Entry 5GM2 (X-ray diffraction, 2.80 A resolution); this record covers chains A and C of the 6 polymer chains in the assembly.

[Chain A (and C)]
Name: O-methylransferase
Source organism: Streptomyces blastmyceticus
Notes: chain C of this document is another copy of the same molecule, construct and numbering; everything in this record applies to it too
Reference sequence: A0A077K7L1 (A0A077K7L1_9ACTN); residues 1-289 here = UniProt positions 1-289
Chain sequence (297 residues; each row starts with the number of its first residue):
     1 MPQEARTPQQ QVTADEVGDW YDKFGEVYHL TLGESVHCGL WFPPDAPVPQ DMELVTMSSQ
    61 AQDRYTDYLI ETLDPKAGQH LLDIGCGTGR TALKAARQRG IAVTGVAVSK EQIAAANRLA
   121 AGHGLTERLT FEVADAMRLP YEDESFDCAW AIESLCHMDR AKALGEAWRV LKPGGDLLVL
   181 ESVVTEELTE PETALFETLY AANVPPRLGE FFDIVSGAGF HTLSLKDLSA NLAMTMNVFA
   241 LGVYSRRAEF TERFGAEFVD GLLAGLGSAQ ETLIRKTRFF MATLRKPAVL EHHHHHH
Disordered / not traced: 1-9, 291-297 (chain C: 1-10, 290-297)
Construct notes: expression tag (290-297)
Residues lining bound ligands:
  - S-adenosylhomocysteine (SAH), molecule 1: A14, V17, Y21, S35, V36, H37
  - S-adenosylhomocysteine (SAH), molecule 2: D83, G85, C86, G87, T91, V106, A107, V108, S109, Q112, A134, D135, A136, M137, I152, E153, S154, H157, M158
  - Teleocidin A 1 (TEX; (2S,5S)-9-[(3R)-3,7-dimethylocta-1,6-dien-3-yl]-5-(hydroxymethyl)-1-methyl-2-(propan-2-yl)-1,2,4,5,6,8-hexahydro-3H-[1,4]diazonino[7,6,5-cd]indol-3-one), molecule 1: Y21, Y28, L32, V36, H37, C38
  - Teleocidin A 1 (TEX), molecule 2: E153, L155, C156, H157, R160, L180, E181, S182, F196, Y200, P205, L232, T235, M236, L273, T277, F279

[How chain A and chain C interact]
Pairs across the interface (7; chain A residue first):
  G174(A) - Q50(C)  hydrogen bond (backbone-side chain)
  L223(A) - V48(C)  hydrophobic
  R285(A) - V48(C)  hydrogen bond (side chain-backbone)
  R285(A) - Q50(C)
  A288(A) - Q50(C)
  L290(A) - D51(C)
  L290(A) - E53(C)
Interface residues without a listed pair, chain C (5 interface residues in all): P49

[In short]
The chain A/chain C interface involves 5 residues from each chain, with 2 hydrogen bonds. Polar contacts
include G174(A)-Q50(C) and R285(A)-V48(C). Ligands of chain A: S-adenosylhomocysteine and Teleocidin A 1.
Both chains are O-methylransferase (Streptomyces blastmyceticus). Entry 5GM2 (Crystal structure of
methyltransferase TleD complexed with SAH and teleocidin A1) was determined by X-ray diffraction.
